Entry 2V4N (X-ray diffraction, 1.70 A resolution); this record covers chain A.

== Chain A ==
Molecule: Multifunctional protein sur E
From: Salmonella typhimurium
Notes: EC 3.1.3.5, 3.1.3.6, 3.6.1.11
UniProtKB: P66881 (SURE_SALTY); residues 1-253 here = UniProt positions 1-253
Sequence (254 residues; row label = number of the first residue in the row; numbering starts at 0):
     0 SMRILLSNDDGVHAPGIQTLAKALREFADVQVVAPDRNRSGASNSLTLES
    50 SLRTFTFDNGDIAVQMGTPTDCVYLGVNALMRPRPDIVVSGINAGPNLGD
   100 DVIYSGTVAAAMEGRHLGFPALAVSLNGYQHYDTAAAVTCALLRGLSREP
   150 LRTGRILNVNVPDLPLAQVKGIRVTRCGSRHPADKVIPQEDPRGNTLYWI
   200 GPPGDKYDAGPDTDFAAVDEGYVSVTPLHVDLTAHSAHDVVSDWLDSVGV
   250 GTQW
Bound ions: Mg2+ site 1: Asp8, Asp9, Ser39, Asn92; Mg2+ site 2: Gly248, Thr251
UniProt features mapped onto this chain:
  - binding site (a divalent metal cation): Asp8, Asp9, Ser39, Asn92
What the authors report for this chain:
  - contacts within the chain: Asp230-Thr232, Asp230-His234
  - Mg2+ coordination: Asp8, Asp9, Ser39, Asn92
  - binding site for phosphate ion: Asn96
  - catalytic residues: Asp8 (proposed by the authors, not directly observed)

== In short ==
Asp8, Asp9, Ser39 and Asn92 form the Mg2+ site 1. The Mg2+ site 2 is built by Gly248 and Thr251. UniProt lists
4 divalent metal cation-binding residues. The paper reports the catalytic residue Asp8; a binding site for
phosphate ion at Asn96.
Chain A is Multifunctional protein sur E (Salmonella typhimurium); the structure, Crystal structure of
Salmonella typhimurium SurE at 1.7 angstrom resolution in orthorhombic form, was determined by X-ray
diffraction (same publication as 2V4O).
